Entry 7B23 (X-ray diffraction, 2.15 A resolution); this record covers chains D and F of the 8 polymer chains in the assembly.

[Chain D]
Name: DtxR family iron (Metal) dependent repressor
From: Saccharopolyspora erythraea (strain ATCC 11635 / DSM 40517 / JCM 4748 / NBRC 13426 / NCIMB 8594 / NRRL 2338)
UniProt: A0A2A9J1W2 (A0A2A9J1W2_SACEN); numbering as in UniProt (aligned over 1-231)
Chain sequence (233 residues; numbered -1 to 231; the number before each row is that of its first residue; numbers below 1 keep their minus sign (Gly-1 is residue -1)):
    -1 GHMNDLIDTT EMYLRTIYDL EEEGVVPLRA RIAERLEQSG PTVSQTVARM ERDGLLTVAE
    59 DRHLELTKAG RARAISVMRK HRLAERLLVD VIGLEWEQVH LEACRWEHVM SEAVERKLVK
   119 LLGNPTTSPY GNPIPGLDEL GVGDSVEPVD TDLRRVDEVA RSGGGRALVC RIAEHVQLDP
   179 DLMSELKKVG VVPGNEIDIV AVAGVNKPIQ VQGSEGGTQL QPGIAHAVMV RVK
Unresolved in the structure: -1 to 2, 141-231
Sequence notes: expression tag (-1 to 0)
Modified / non-standard residues: Cys102 (3-sulfinoalanine; CSD)
Ion coordination: Co2+ site 1: Met10, Cys102, Glu105, His106; Co2+ site 2: His79, Glu83, His98 (shared with 2 residues of chain aa)

[Chain F]
Molecule: SACE_2689 promoter DNA-binding sequence
Sequence (30 nucleotides; row label = number of the first residue in the row):
     2 CGTACTTTGG TAAAGCTAAC CTAAGTCACC
Unresolved in the structure: 31

[How chain D and chain F interact]
Residue-residue contacts (10):
  Leu26(D) - DC6(F)  phosphate contact
  Arg27(D) - DC6(F)  salt bridge to the phosphate
  Arg27(D) - DT7(F)  salt bridge to the phosphate
  Ala28(D) - DA5(F)  phosphate contact
  Ala28(D) - DC6(F)  hydrogen bond to the phosphate
  Arg29(D) - DA5(F)  salt bridge to the phosphate
  Pro39(D) - DT7(F)  base contact
  Pro39(D) - DT8(F)  base contact
  Ser42(D) - DT7(F)  hydrogen bond to the phosphate
  Arg60(D) - DC6(F)  sugar contact
Other interface residues (no listed pair), chain D (8 interface residues in all): Gly38
Other interface residues (no listed pair), chain F (5 interface residues in all): DT9

[Overview]
8 residues of chain D and 5 residues of chain F are in contact; the contacts include 2 hydrogen bonds and 3
salt bridges. Polar contacts include Ala28(D)-DC6(F), Ser42(D)-DT7(F) and Arg27(D)-DC6(F). The Co2+ site 1 is
built by Met10(D), Cys102(D), Glu105(D) and His106(D).
Chain D is DtxR family iron (Metal) dependent repressor (Saccharopolyspora erythraea (strain ATCC 11635 / DSM
40517 / JCM 4748 / NBRC 13426 / NCIMB 8594 / NRRL 2338)) and chain F is SACE_2689 promoter DNA-binding
sequence; the structure, DtxR-like iron-dependent regulator IdeR complexed with cobalt and the SACE_2689
promoter DNA-binding sequence, was determined by X-ray diffraction, deposited together with 7B1V, 7B1Y, 7B20,
7B24 and 7B25.
